7PSD - chains B and A; structure by electron microscopy, 3.00 A resolution.

# Chain B (and A)
Protein: Putative iron-sulfur protein
Organism: Chaetomium thermophilum (strain DSM 1495 / CBS 144.50 / IMI 039719)
Notes: chain A of this document is another copy of the same molecule, construct and numbering; everything in this record applies to it too
UniProt: G0SBE6 (G0SBE6_CHATD); residues 1-700 here = UniProt positions 1-700
Chain sequence (700 residues; each row starts with the number of its first residue):
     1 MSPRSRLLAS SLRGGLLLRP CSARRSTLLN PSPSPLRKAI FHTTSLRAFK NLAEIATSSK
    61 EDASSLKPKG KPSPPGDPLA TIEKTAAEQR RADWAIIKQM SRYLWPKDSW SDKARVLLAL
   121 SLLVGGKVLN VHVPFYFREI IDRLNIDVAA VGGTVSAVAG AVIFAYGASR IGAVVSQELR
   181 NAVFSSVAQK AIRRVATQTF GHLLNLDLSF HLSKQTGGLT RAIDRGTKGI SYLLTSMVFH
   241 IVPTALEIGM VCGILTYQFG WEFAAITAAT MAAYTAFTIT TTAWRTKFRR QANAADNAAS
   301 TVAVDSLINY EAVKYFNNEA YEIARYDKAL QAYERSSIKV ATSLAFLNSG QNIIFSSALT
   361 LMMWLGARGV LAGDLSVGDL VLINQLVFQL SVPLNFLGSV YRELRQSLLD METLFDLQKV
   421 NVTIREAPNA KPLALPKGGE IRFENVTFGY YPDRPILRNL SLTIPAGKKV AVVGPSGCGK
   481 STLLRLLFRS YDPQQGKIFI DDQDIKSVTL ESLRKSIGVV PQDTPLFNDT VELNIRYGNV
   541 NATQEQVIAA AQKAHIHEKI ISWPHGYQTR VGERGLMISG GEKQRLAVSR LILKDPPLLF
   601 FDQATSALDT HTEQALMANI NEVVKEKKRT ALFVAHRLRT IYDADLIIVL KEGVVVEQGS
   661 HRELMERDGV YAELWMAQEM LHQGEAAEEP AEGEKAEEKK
Not modelled in the structure: 1-94, 675-700
Sequence notes: engineered mutation Gln603 (Glu in G0SBE6)
Reported in the primary citation:
  - mutagenesis - R285A/Q351A, R289A/R402A, R289A/Q351A/R402A: decreased binding to cluster

# Chain B / chain A interface
Contacting residue pairs (202):
  Phe137(B) with Met363(A), hydrophobic; Asn384(A)
  Ile140(B) with Met363(A), hydrophobic
  Ile141(B) with Val377(A); Leu380(A), hydrophobic
  Leu144(B) with Ala367(A), hydrophobic; Val370(A), hydrophobic; Leu371(A), hydrophobic; Val377(A); Leu380(A), hydrophobic
  Asn145(B) with Asn145(A), hydrogen bond; Val377(A)
  Val148(B) with Val370(A); Leu371(A)
  Gly152(B) with Leu371(A)
  Val155(B) with Trp364(A); Ala367(A); Arg368(A); Leu371(A), hydrophobic
  Ser156(B) with Trp364(A)
  Gly160(B) with Trp364(A)
  Ile163(B) with Thr360(A); Met363(A); Trp364(A), hydrophobic; Ala367(A), hydrophobic
  Phe164(B) with Trp364(A), hydrophobic
  Tyr166(B) with Met363(A), hydrophobic; Asn384(A), hydrogen bond
  Gly167(B) with Thr360(A)
  Arg170(B) with Asn352(A); Ser356(A); Leu359(A); Phe388(A)
  Ile171(B) with Ile353(A), hydrophobic; Ser356(A)
  Val174(B) with Asn352(A)
  Val175(B) with Ser349(A)
  Glu178(B) with Ala345(A); Asn348(A), hydrogen bond; Ser349(A)
  Ser185(B) with Ala341(A)
  Ser186(B) with Ile338(A)
  Gln189(B) with Tyr333(A); Glu334(A); Ser337(A)
  Lys190(B) with Glu334(A), salt bridge
  Arg193(B) with Asp327(A), salt bridge; Leu330(A); Gln331(A), hydrogen bond; Glu334(A), salt bridge
  Ala196(B) with Tyr326(A); Leu330(A), hydrophobic
  Thr197(B) with Ile323(A); Asp327(A)
  Phe200(B) with Ala303(A); Ser306(A); Leu307(A), hydrophobic; Glu322(A); Tyr326(A), hydrophobic
  Gly201(B) with Ile323(A)
  Leu204(B) with Ser306(A); Tyr310(A); Lys314(A); Glu322(A)
  Asn205(B) with Lys314(A)
  Leu206(B) with Tyr310(A), hydrogen bond (backbone-side chain)
  Asp207(B) with Tyr310(A)
  Leu208(B) with Tyr310(A), hydrogen bond (backbone-side chain)
  His211(B) with Leu307(A); Tyr310(A)
  Thr216(B) with Ile308(A)
  Thr220(B) with Ala303(A); Val304(A); Leu307(A)
  Ile223(B) with Tyr326(A)
  Lys228(B) with Asp296(A), salt bridge
  Asp296(B) with Lys228(A), salt bridge
  Ala303(B) with Phe200(A); Thr220(A)
  Val304(B) with Thr220(A)
  Asp305(B) with Phe527(A); Asn528(A), hydrogen bond
  Ser306(B) with Phe200(A)
  Leu307(B) with Phe200(A), hydrophobic; His211(A); Thr220(A)
  Ile308(B) with Thr216(A)
  Asn309(B) with Pro525(A); Leu526(A); Phe527(A)
  Tyr310(B) with Leu204(A); Leu206(A), hydrogen bond (side chain-backbone); Asp207(A); Leu208(A); His211(A)
  Ala312(B) with Pro525(A), hydrophobic; Tyr537(A)
  Val313(B) with Tyr537(A)
  Lys314(B) with Leu204(A); Phe488(A); Arg514(A)
  Tyr315(B) with Leu484(A); Phe488(A), hydrophobic; Val519(A), hydrophobic; Lys594(A), hydrogen bond (backbone-side chain)
  Phe316(B) with Tyr537(A); Arg590(A); Lys594(A)
  Asn317(B) with Glu511(A); Arg514(A); Lys515(A)
  Asn318(B) with Tyr537(A), hydrogen bond (side chain-backbone); Val540(A)
  Glu319(B) with Glu511(A)
  Tyr321(B) with Leu533(A); Tyr537(A), hydrophobic
  Glu322(B) with Phe200(A); Phe527(A); Tyr537(A), hydrogen bond
  Ile323(B) with Thr197(A); Gly201(A)
  Tyr326(B) with Ala196(A); Phe200(A), hydrophobic; Ile223(A)
  Asp327(B) with Arg193(A), salt bridge; Thr197(A)
  Leu330(B) with Arg193(A); Ala196(A), hydrophobic
  Gln331(B) with Arg193(A)
  Tyr333(B) with Gln189(A)
  Glu334(B) with Gln189(A); Lys190(A), salt bridge; Arg193(A), salt bridge
  Ser337(B) with Gln189(A)
  Ile338(B) with Ser186(A)
  Ala341(B) with Ser185(A)
  Ala345(B) with Glu178(A)
  Asn348(B) with Glu178(A), hydrogen bond
  Ser349(B) with Val175(A); Glu178(A)
  Asn352(B) with Arg170(A); Val174(A)
  Ile353(B) with Ile171(A), hydrophobic
  Ser356(B) with Arg170(A); Ile171(A)
  Leu359(B) with Arg170(A)
  Thr360(B) with Ile163(A); Gly167(A)
  Met363(B) with Phe137(A), hydrophobic; Ile140(A), hydrophobic; Tyr166(A), hydrophobic
  Trp364(B) with Val155(A); Ser156(A); Gly160(A); Ile163(A), hydrophobic; Phe164(A), hydrophobic
  Ala367(B) with Leu144(A), hydrophobic; Val155(A); Ile163(A), hydrophobic
  Arg368(B) with Val155(A)
  Val370(B) with Leu144(A), hydrophobic; Val148(A)
  Leu371(B) with Leu144(A), hydrophobic; Val148(A); Gly152(A); Val155(A), hydrophobic
  Val377(B) with Ile141(A); Leu144(A); Asn145(A)
  Leu380(B) with Ile141(A), hydrophobic; Leu144(A), hydrophobic
  Val381(B) with Val381(A), hydrophobic
  Asn384(B) with Phe137(A); Tyr166(A), hydrogen bond
  Gln385(B) with Gln385(A)
  Phe388(B) with Arg170(A); Phe388(A), hydrophobic
  Leu484(B) with Tyr315(A)
  Phe488(B) with Lys314(A); Tyr315(A), hydrophobic
  Glu511(B) with Asn317(A); Glu319(A)
  Arg514(B) with Lys314(A); Asn317(A)
  Lys515(B) with Asn317(A)
  Pro525(B) with Asn309(A); Ala312(A), hydrophobic
  Leu526(B) with Asn309(A)
  Phe527(B) with Asp305(A); Asn309(A); Glu322(A)
  Asn528(B) with Asp305(A)
  Leu533(B) with Tyr321(A)
  Tyr537(B) with Ala312(A); Val313(A); Phe316(A), hydrophobic; Asn318(A), hydrogen bond (backbone-side chain); Tyr321(A), hydrophobic; Glu322(A), hydrogen bond
  Val540(B) with Asn318(A)
  Lys594(B) with Tyr315(A), hydrogen bond (side chain-backbone); Phe316(A)
Interface residues without a listed pair, chain B (117 interface residues in all): Ile146, Gly153, Val158, Ala182, Leu203, Leu219, Asp224, Ser300, Glu311, Thr342, Leu344, Ala372, Gly373, Ile517, Val519, Gly538, Arg590
Interface residues without a listed pair, chain A (116 interface residues in all): Gly153, Val158, Ala182, Leu203, Asn205, Leu219, Asp224, Ser300, Glu311, Thr342, Leu344, Ala372, Gly373, Ile517, Gly538

# In short
117 residues of chain B face 116 of chain A across their interface, with 16 hydrogen bonds and 8 salt bridges.
Polar contacts include Lys190(B)-Glu334(A), Arg193(B)-Asp327(A) and Arg193(B)-Glu334(A). From the paper:
R285A/Q351A, R289A/R402A and R289A/Q351A/R402A of chain B reduce binding to cluster.
Chain B and chain A are both Putative iron-sulfur protein (Chaetomium thermophilum (strain DSM 1495 / CBS
144.50 / IMI 039719)); the structure, Structure of CtAtm1(E603Q) in the inward-facing open conformation, was
determined by electron microscopy (same publication as 7PQX, 7PR1, 7PRO and 7PRU).
